PDB entry 9MQ8 | electron microscopy, 3.73 A resolution | chains B and F of the 12 polymer chains in the assembly

# Chain B (and F)
Protein: Hemagglutinin HA2 chain
Organism: Influenza A virus
Notes: chain F of this document is another copy of the same molecule, construct and numbering; everything in this record applies to it too
Chain sequence (227 residues; each row starts with the number of its first residue; numbers below 1 keep their minus sign (Gly-1 is residue -1)):
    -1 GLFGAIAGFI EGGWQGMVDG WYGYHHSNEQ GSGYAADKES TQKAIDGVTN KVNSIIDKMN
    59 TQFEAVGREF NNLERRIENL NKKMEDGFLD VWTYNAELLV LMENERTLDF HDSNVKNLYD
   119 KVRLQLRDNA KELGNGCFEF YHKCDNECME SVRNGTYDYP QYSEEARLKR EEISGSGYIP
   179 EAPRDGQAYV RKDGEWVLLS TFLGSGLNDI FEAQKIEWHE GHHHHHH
Not modelled in the structure: -1 to 38, 125-225

# How chain B and chain F interact
Residue-residue contacts - 21 pairs, chain B then chain F:
  Lys56(B) - Tyr92(F)
  Lys56(B) - Glu95(F)  salt bridge
  Lys56(B) - Leu96(F)
  Asn58(B) - Asp88(F)
  Asn58(B) - Thr91(F)
  Gln60(B) - Asp88(F)  hydrogen bond
  Phe61(B) - Asp84(F)
  Arg66(B) - Arg74(F)
  Arg66(B) - Asn77(F)  hydrogen bond (side chain-backbone)
  Arg66(B) - Leu78(F)
  Arg66(B) - Lys81(F)
  Phe68(B) - Arg74(F)
  Phe68(B) - Leu78(F)  hydrophobic
  Asn79(B) - Leu78(F)
  Asn79(B) - Lys81(F)  hydrogen bond
  Met82(B) - Leu78(F)  hydrophobic
  Met82(B) - Met82(F)  hydrophobic
  Phe86(B) - Met82(F)  hydrophobic
  Phe86(B) - Gly85(F)
  Trp90(B) - Asp88(F)
  Trp90(B) - Tyr92(F)  hydrophobic
Other interface residues (no listed pair), chain B (14 interface residues in all): Ile53, Met57, Asn93, Leu97
Other interface residues (no listed pair), chain F (14 interface residues in all): Phe86, Val89

# In short
Chain B and chain F each contribute 14 residues to their interface; the contacts include 3 hydrogen bonds and
1 salt bridge. Polar pairs include Lys56(B)-Glu95(F), Gln60(B)-Asp88(F) and Arg66(B)-Asn77(F).
Chain B and chain F are both Hemagglutinin HA2 chain (Influenza A virus); the structure, Cryo-EM structure of
hemagglutinin H5N1 in complex with Fab 310-33-1_H02, was determined by electron microscopy.
